Entry 4QR2 (X-ray diffraction, 1.80 A resolution); this record covers chains A and B.

== Chain A (and B) ==
Molecule: CRISPR-associated endoribonuclease Cas2
Source organism: Streptococcus pyogenes serotype M1
Notes: EC 3.1.-.-; chain B of this document is another copy of the same molecule, construct and numbering; everything in this record applies to it too
Reference sequence: Q99YS8 (Q99YS8_STRP1); numbering as in UniProt (aligned over 1-97)
Chain sequence (97 residues; row label = number of the first residue in the row):
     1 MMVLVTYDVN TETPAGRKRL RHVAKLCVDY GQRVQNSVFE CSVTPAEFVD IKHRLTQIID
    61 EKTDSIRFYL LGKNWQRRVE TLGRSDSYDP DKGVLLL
Disordered / not traced: 84-97 (chain B: 83-97)

== Chain A / chain B interface ==
Contacting residue pairs - 64 pairs, chain A then chain B:
  L4(A) with L4(B), hydrophobic; Y69(B)
  T6(A) with Q35(B), hydrogen bond
  D8(A) with Q35(B); N36(B), hydrogen bond (side chain-backbone)
  T11(A) with T11(B); E12(B), hydrogen bond
  E12(A) with T11(B); R17(B), salt bridge
  R17(A) with E12(B), salt bridge
  V34(A) with R67(B); Y69(B)
  Q35(A) with T6(B), hydrogen bond; D8(B); S65(B), hydrogen bond; I66(B); R67(B)
  N36(A) with D8(B), hydrogen bond (backbone-side chain)
  E40(A) with R67(B), salt bridge; Y69(B), hydrogen bond
  F48(A) with E80(B)
  K52(A) with E80(B), salt bridge; L82(B)
  L55(A) with L82(B), hydrophobic
  T56(A) with L82(B)
  I59(A) with L82(B), hydrophobic
  S65(A) with Q35(B), hydrogen bond
  I66(A) with Q35(B); T81(B); L82(B), hydrogen bond (backbone-backbone)
  R67(A) with V34(B); Q35(B); E40(B), salt bridge; V79(B); E80(B); T81(B)
  F68(A) with R78(B); V79(B); E80(B), hydrogen bond (backbone-backbone); L82(B), hydrophobic
  Y69(A) with L4(B); V34(B); E40(B), hydrogen bond; R78(B); V79(B), hydrophobic
  L70(A) with R78(B), hydrogen bond (backbone-backbone)
  L71(A) with L71(B), hydrophobic
  R78(A) with F68(B); Y69(B); L70(B), hydrogen bond (backbone-backbone)
  V79(A) with F68(B); Y69(B), hydrophobic
  E80(A) with F48(B); K52(B), salt bridge; R67(B); F68(B), hydrogen bond (backbone-backbone)
  T81(A) with I66(B); R67(B)
  L82(A) with T56(B); S65(B); I66(B), hydrogen bond (backbone-backbone); F68(B), hydrophobic
  G83(A) with E61(B); D64(B)
Also at the interface, not in a pair above, chain A (30 interface residues in all): Y7, V38
Also at the interface, not in a pair above, chain B (31 interface residues in all): Y7, V38, L55, I59

== Summary ==
30 residues of chain A and 31 residues of chain B are in contact, with 15 hydrogen bonds and 6 salt bridges.
Among the polar pairs are E12(A)-R17(B), E40(A)-R67(B) and K52(A)-E80(B).
Both chains are CRISPR-associated endoribonuclease Cas2 (Streptococcus pyogenes serotype M1). Entry 4QR2
(Crystal structure of Streptococcus pyogenes Cas2 at pH 7.5) was determined by X-ray diffraction, deposited
together with 4QR0 and 4QR1.
